8SMW - chains A and I of the 12 polymer chains in the assembly; structure by electron microscopy, 3.30 A resolution.

[Chain A]
Protein: Histone H3.1
From: Homo sapiens
UniProtKB: P68431 (H31_HUMAN); residues 0-135 here correspond to UniProt positions 1-136 (UniProt number = residue number + 1)
Chain sequence (140 residues; numbered -4 to 135; the number before each row is that of its first residue; numbers below 1 keep their minus sign (Gly-4 is residue -4)):
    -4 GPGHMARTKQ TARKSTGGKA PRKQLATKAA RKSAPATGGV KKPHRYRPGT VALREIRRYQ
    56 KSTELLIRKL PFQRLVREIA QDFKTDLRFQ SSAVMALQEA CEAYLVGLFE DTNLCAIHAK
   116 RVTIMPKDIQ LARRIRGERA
Disordered / not traced: -4 to 36
Differences from the reference sequence: expression tag (-4 to -1)
Swiss-Prot annotation at these positions:
  - modified residue: Arg2 (Asymmetric dimethylarginine), Thr3 (Phosphothreonine), Lys4 (Allysine), Gln5 (5-glutamyl dopamine), Thr6 (Phosphothreonine), Arg8 (Citrulline), Lys9 (N6,N6,N6-trimethyllysine), Ser10 (ADP-ribosylserine), Thr11 (Phosphothreonine), Lys14 (N6-(2-hydroxyisobutyryl)lysine), Arg17 (Asymmetric dimethylarginine), Lys18 (N6-(2-hydroxyisobutyryl)lysine), Lys23 (N6-(2-hydroxyisobutyryl)lysine), Arg26 (Citrulline), Lys27 (N6,N6,N6-trimethyllysine), Ser28 (ADP-ribosylserine), Lys36 (N6,N6,N6-trimethyllysine), Lys37 (N6-methyllysine), Tyr41 (Phosphotyrosine), Lys56 (N6,N6,N6-trimethyllysine) and 8 more in UniProt
  - lipidation: Lys18 (N6-decanoyllysine)

[Chain I]
Molecule: 147-nt DNA strand
From: Homo sapiens
Sequence (147 nucleotides; each row starts with the number of its first residue; numbers below 1 keep their minus sign (DA-73 is residue -73)):
   -73 ATCGAGAATC CCGGTGCCGA GGCCGCTCAA TTGGTCGTAG ACAGCTCTAG CACCGCTTAA
   -13 ACGCACGTAC GCGCTGTCCC CCGCGTTTTA ACCGCCAAGG GGATTACTCC CTAGTCTCCA
    47 GGCACGTGTC AGATATATAC ATCCGAT

[Interface between chain A and chain I]
Residue-residue contacts (14):
  Tyr41(A) with DC69(I), phosphate contact
  Arg42(A) with DC70(I), salt bridge to the phosphate
  Pro43(A) with DA-5(I), sugar contact
  Thr45(A) with DC70(I), phosphate contact
  Arg63(A) with DA-13(I), salt bridge to the phosphate
  Arg72(A) with DC-23(I), salt bridge to the phosphate
  Arg83(A) with DC-23(I), sugar contact
  Phe84(A) with DG-24(I), sugar contact; DC-23(I), hydrogen bond to the phosphate
  Gln85(A) with DG-24(I), phosphate contact
  Arg116(A) with DG-3(I), phosphate contact
  Val117(A) with DG-3(I), hydrogen bond to the phosphate
  Thr118(A) with DG-3(I), hydrogen bond to the phosphate
  Met120(A) with DC-2(I), phosphate contact
Interface residues without a listed pair, chain A (16 interface residues in all): Arg40, Ser86, Lys115
Interface residues without a listed pair, chain I (10 interface residues in all): DA-14, DG71

[Summary]
16 residues of chain A and 10 residues of chain I are in contact, with 3 hydrogen bonds and 3 salt bridges.
Polar pairs include Phe84(A)-DC-23(I), Val117(A)-DG-3(I) and Thr118(A)-DG-3(I).
Here chain A is Histone H3.1 and chain I is a 147-nt DNA strand, both from Homo sapiens. Entry 8SMW (Cryo-EM
structure of the human nucleosome core particle in complex with RNF168 and UbcH5c~Ub (UbcH5c chemically ...)
was determined by electron microscopy together with 8SMX, 8SMY, 8SMZ, 8SN0, 8SN1, 8SN2 and 3 further entries
from the same study.
